4ZRL - chains A and B; structure by X-ray diffraction, 2.28 A resolution.

Chain A:
Protein: Poly(A) RNA polymerase gld-2
From: Caenorhabditis elegans
Notes: EC 2.7.7.19
Reference sequence: O17087 (GLD2_CAEEL); numbering as in UniProt; present here: 527-803, 839-923
Sequence (364 residues; numbered 525 to 923; 35 numbers in that range are skipped by the numbering (no residue carries them; nothing is unmodelled there); the number before each row is that of its first residue):
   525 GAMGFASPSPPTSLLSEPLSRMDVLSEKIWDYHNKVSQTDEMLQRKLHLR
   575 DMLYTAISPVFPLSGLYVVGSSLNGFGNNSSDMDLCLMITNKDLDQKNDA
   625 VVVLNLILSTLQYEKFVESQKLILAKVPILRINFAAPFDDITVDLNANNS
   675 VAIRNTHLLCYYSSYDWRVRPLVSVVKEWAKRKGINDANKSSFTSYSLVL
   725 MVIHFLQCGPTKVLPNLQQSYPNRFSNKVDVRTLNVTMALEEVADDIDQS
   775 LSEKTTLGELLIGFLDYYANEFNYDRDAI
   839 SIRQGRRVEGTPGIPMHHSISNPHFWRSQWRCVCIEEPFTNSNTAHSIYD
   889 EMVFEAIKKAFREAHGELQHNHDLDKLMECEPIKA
Disordered / not traced: 525-545, 766-773, 839-854, 876-881
Differences from the reference sequence: expression tag (525-526); conflict Mse527 (Arg in O17087)
Modified / non-standard residues: Mse527, Mse854 (selenomethionine); Mse546, Mse566, Mse576, Mse607, Mse612, Mse725, Mse762, Mse890, Mse916 (selenomethionine; parent Met)
UniProt features mapped onto this chain:
  - binding site (Mg(2+)): Asp606, Asp608
From the paper describing this entry:
  - catalytic residues: Asp608
  - mutagenesis - D608A, E875K: abolished catalytic activity
  - mutagenesis - N622A/D623R: decreased binding to Defective in germ line development protein 3 (chain B)
  - mutagenesis - N629A, E875K: unchanged binding to Defective in germ line development protein 3 (chain B)
  - mutagenesis - E875K (Tm 40 degC): unchanged stability
  - mutagenesis - K645E/R655E: decreased catalytic activity

Chain B:
Protein: Defective in germ line development protein 3
From: Caenorhabditis elegans
Reference sequence: Q95ZK7 (GLD3_CAEEL); residue numbers follow UniProt; this construct covers 13-88
Sequence (77 residues; each row starts with the number of its first residue):
    12 MAHSYNPFVRSAVEYDADTRLQMAENAASARKLFVSSALKDIIVNPENFY
    62 HDFQQSAQMAEDANQRRQVSYNTKREA
Disordered / not traced: 12-24
Differences from the reference sequence: initiating methionine (12)
Modified / non-standard residues: Mse12 (selenomethionine); Mse34 (selenomethionine; parent Met); Mse70 (selenomethionine; parent Met)
From the paper describing this entry:
  - mutagenesis - R42E/K43E: decreased catalytic activity

Chain A / chain B interface:
Residue-residue contacts (75; chain A residue first):
  Trp554(A) with Ser81(B); Tyr82(B)
  Asp555(A) with Tyr82(B)
  Ser561(A) with Arg78(B)
  Gln562(A) with Arg78(B), hydrogen bond (backbone-side chain)
  Thr563(A) with Arg78(B)
  Asp564(A) with Asn75(B)
  Leu567(A) with Ala74(B), hydrophobic
  Leu571(A) with Ser67(B), hydrogen bond (backbone-side chain); Ala71(B)
  Arg574(A) with His62(B); Gln65(B), hydrogen bond (side chain-backbone); Gln66(B); Ser67(B), hydrogen bond
  Asp575(A) with Ser67(B), hydrogen bond
  Tyr578(A) with Tyr61(B); His62(B)
  Pro583(A) with Tyr26(B), hydrogen bond (backbone-backbone); Arg31(B)
  Val584(A) with Arg31(B)
  Pro586(A) with Glu25(B); Arg31(B); Pro57(B)
  Leu587(A) with Pro57(B); Glu58(B); Asn59(B); Phe60(B), hydrogen bond (backbone-backbone); Tyr61(B), hydrogen bond (backbone-backbone)
  Ser588(A) with Phe60(B); Tyr61(B)
  Gly589(A) with Phe60(B), hydrogen bond (backbone-backbone); Tyr61(B); His62(B)
  Leu590(A) with His62(B), hydrogen bond (backbone-side chain)
  Tyr591(A) with Phe60(B), hydrogen bond (side chain-backbone); Tyr61(B); His62(B); Gln65(B)
  Val592(A) with Gln65(B), hydrogen bond (backbone-side chain)
  Leu597(A) with Gln65(B)
  Mse612(A) with Phe60(B)
  Ile613(A) with Ile53(B); Glu58(B)
  Thr614(A) with Ile53(B); Glu58(B), hydrogen bond; Phe60(B)
  Asn615(A) with Glu58(B), hydrogen bond (backbone-side chain); Phe60(B)
  Asn622(A) with Leu44(B); Phe45(B), hydrogen bond (side chain-backbone)
  Asp623(A) with Ser47(B), hydrogen bond
  Val625(A) with Arg42(B); Leu44(B), hydrophobic
  Val626(A) with Ala35(B); Ala39(B), hydrophobic; Leu44(B), hydrophobic; Phe45(B); Leu50(B), hydrophobic
  Asn629(A) with Ala38(B), hydrogen bond (side chain-backbone); Arg42(B)
  Leu630(A) with Mse34(B); Ala38(B), hydrophobic
  Leu646(A) with Arg42(B)
  Cys684(A) with Arg77(B), hydrogen bond
  Trp691(A) with Arg86(B)
  Arg694(A) with Arg77(B)
  Val755(A) with Phe60(B), hydrophobic
  Arg756(A) with Asn59(B), hydrogen bond (side chain-backbone); Phe60(B); Phe64(B)
  Leu758(A) with Phe64(B)
  Asn759(A) with Phe64(B)
  Val760(A) with Mse70(B); Arg77(B), hydrogen bond (backbone-side chain)
  Thr761(A) with Asp73(B)
Other interface residues (no listed pair), chain A (47 interface residues in all): Asn558, Leu618, Val627, Leu648, Ser687, Asp754
Other interface residues (no listed pair), chain B (34 interface residues in all): Ala49
The authors on this interface:
  - interface residues, chain A: Trp554(A), Asp555(A), Leu567(A), Leu571(A), Arg574(A), Leu597(A), Ile613(A), Leu618(A), Asn622(A), Asp623(A), Val626(A), Val627(A), Asn629(A), Leu630(A), Trp691(A), Arg756(A)
  - hot spots on chain A (mutagenesis) - R574E, R756A: decreased binding to Defective in germ line development protein 3 (chain B)
  - interface residues, chain B: Glu25(B), Glu58(B), Ser67(B)

Overview:
47 residues of chain A face 34 of chain B across their interface; the contacts include 20 hydrogen bonds.
Polar pairs include Gln562(A)-Arg78(B), Leu571(A)-Ser67(B) and Arg574(A)-Gln65(B). From the paper: the
catalytic residue Asp608(A); N622A/D623R, R574E and R756A of chain A reduce binding to Defective in germ line
development protein 3 (chain B); 8 substitutions were tested in all.
Chain A is Poly(A) RNA polymerase gld-2 and chain B is Defective in germ line development protein 3, both from
Caenorhabditis elegans; the structure, Structure of the non canonical Poly(A) polymerase complex GLD-2 -
GLD-3, was determined by X-ray diffraction.
